PDB entry 2X2L | X-ray diffraction, 2.00 A resolution | chain A

Chain A:
Molecule: Proto-oncogene tyrosine-protein kinase receptor ret
From: Homo sapiens
Notes: EC 2.7.10.1; fragment: tyrosine kinase domain, residues 705-1013
UniProt: P07949 (RET_HUMAN); numbering as in UniProt (aligned over 705-1013)
Sequence (314 residues; each row starts with the number of its first residue):
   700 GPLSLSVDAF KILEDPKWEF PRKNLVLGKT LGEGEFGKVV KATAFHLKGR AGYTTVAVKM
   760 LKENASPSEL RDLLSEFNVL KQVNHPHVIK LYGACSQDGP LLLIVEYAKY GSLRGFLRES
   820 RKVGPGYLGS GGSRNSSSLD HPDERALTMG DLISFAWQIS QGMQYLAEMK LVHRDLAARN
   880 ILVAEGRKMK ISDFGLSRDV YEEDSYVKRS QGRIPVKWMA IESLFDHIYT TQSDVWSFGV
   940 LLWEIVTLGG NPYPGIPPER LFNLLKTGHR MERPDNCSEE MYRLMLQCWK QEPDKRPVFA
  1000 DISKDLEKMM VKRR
Unresolved in the structure: 713-714, 823-843, 1011-1013
Modified / non-standard residues: Tyr905 (o-phosphotyrosine; PTR)
Residues lining bound ligands: X2L ((3Z)-5-amino-3-[(4-methoxyphenyl)methylidene]-1,3-dihydro-2H-indol-2-one): Leu730, Val738, Ala756, Lys758, Val804, Glu805, Tyr806, Ala807, Lys808, Tyr809, Gly810, Ser811, Leu881, Ser891, Asp892
UniProt features mapped onto this chain:
  - active site: Asp874 (Proton acceptor)
  - binding site (ATP): Leu730 to Val738, Lys758
  - binding site (semaxanib): Glu805 to Ala807
  - site: Asp707, Ala708 (Cleavage), Leu712, Glu713 (Breakpoint for translocation to form PCM1-RET)
  - modified residue (Phosphotyrosine): Tyr806, Tyr809, Tyr826, Tyr900, Tyr905, Tyr981
  - natural variant: Leu730 (L730I: Confers resistance to vandetanib, lenvatinib, cabozantinib and nintedanib inhibitors; L730V: Confers resistance to vandetanib, cabozantinib and nintedanib inhibitors), Glu732 (E732K: Confers resistance to cabozantinib inhibitor), Val738 (V738A: Confers resistance to vandetanib, lenvatinib, cabozantinib and nintedanib inhibitors), Glu762 (E762Q: In HSCR1), Ser765 (S765P: In HSCR1), Ser767 (S767R: In HSCR1), Glu768 (E768D: In MTC), Val778 (V778I: In a patient with renal agenesis; uncertain significance), Asn783 (N783S: In HSCR1), Leu790 (L790F: In MEN2A and MTC), Tyr791 (Y791F: In HSCR1, pheochromocytoma, MTC and MEN2A), Val804 (V804L: In MTC; V804M: In MTC), 24 further natural variant entries in UniProt
  - mutagenesis: Asp707 (D707N: Impaired cleavage by caspase-3 and loss of induced cell death), Glu734 (E734A: Enhanced protein autophosphorylation due to enhanced substrate presentation in trans), Lys758 (K758R/M: Loss of kinase activity. No effect on interaction with and dissociation from CBLC and CD2AP), Arg912 (R912A: Enhanced protein autophosphorylation due to enhanced substrate presentation in trans), Ile913 (I913A: Enhanced protein autophosphorylation due to enhanced substrate presentation in trans)

Summary:
Bound to chain A: compound X2L. From UniProt: active-site residue Asp874, 10 ATP-binding residues, 3
semaxanib-binding residues and 6 mutagenesis sites.
Chain A is Proto-oncogene tyrosine-protein kinase receptor ret (Homo sapiens); the structure, Crystal
Structure of phosphorylated RET tyrosine kinase domain with inhibitor, was determined by X-ray diffraction,
deposited together with 2X2K and 2X2M.
